Entry 9DMV (electron microscopy, 2.13 A resolution); this record covers chains F and G of the 7 polymer chains in the assembly.

[Chain F]
Molecule: Fab9 heavy chain
Organism: Homo sapiens
Amino-acid sequence (266 residues; numbered 1 to 266; the number before each row is that of its first residue):
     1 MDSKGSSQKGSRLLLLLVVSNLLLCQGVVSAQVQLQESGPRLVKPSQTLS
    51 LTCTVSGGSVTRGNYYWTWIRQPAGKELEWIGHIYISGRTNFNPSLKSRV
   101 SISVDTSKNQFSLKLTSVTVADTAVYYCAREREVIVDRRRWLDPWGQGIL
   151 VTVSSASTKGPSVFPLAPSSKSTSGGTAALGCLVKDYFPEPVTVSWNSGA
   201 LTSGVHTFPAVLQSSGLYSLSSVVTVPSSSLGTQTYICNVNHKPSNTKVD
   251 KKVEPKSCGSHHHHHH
Disordered / not traced: 1-31, 170-175, 256-266
Disulfides: C53-C128, C182-C238

[Chain G]
Molecule: Fab9 light chain
Organism: Homo sapiens
Amino-acid sequence (233 residues; each row starts with the number of its first residue):
     1 MGWSCIILFLVATATGVHSDIVMTQSPSSLSASIGDRVTITCRASHNISR
    51 YLSWFQQRPGKAPKLLIYAASSLQSGVPSRFSGSGSGTDYTLTISNLHPE
   101 DFATYFCQQSYSTPLIFGQGTKVEIKRTVAAPSVFIFPPSDEQLKSGTAS
   151 VVCLLNNFYPREAKVQWKVDNALQSGNSQESVTEQDSKDSTYSLSSTLTL
   201 SKADYEKHKVYACEVTHQGLSSPVTKSFNRGEC
Disordered / not traced: 1-20, 231-233
Disulfides: C42-C107, C153-C213

[Chain F / chain G interface]
Pairs across the interface (65; chain F residue first):
  Q72(F) with Q57(G), hydrogen bond; F106(G)
  E77(F) with Q119(G)
  L78(F) with P63(G), hydrophobic; F117(G)
  W80(F) with P114(G), hydrophobic; L115(G)
  H83(F) with T113(G)
  N91(F) with T113(G)
  N93(F) with P114(G)
  P94(F) with P114(G)
  Y127(F) with Q57(G); K61(G); A62(G), hydrophobic; P63(G)
  E131(F) with S110(G), hydrogen bond; L115(G)
  R138(F) with Y51(G), hydrogen bond (backbone-side chain)
  R139(F) with Y51(G); Y68(G); A69(G); S72(G)
  R140(F) with Y51(G); S110(G), hydrogen bond (side chain-backbone); Y111(G), hydrogen bond (side chain-backbone)
  W141(F) with S53(G); L65(G); Y68(G), hydrophobic
  L142(F) with L65(G); Q108(G)
  D143(F) with Q74(G), hydrogen bond
  W145(F) with F55(G); P63(G), hydrophobic; F117(G), hydrophobic
  G146(F) with A62(G)
  Q147(F) with A62(G)
  F164(F) with S140(G); Q143(G)
  P165(F) with S140(G); E142(G)
  L166(F) with F137(G)
  A167(F) with F137(G)
  P168(F) with F137(G)
  A179(F) with F135(G), hydrophobic; F137(G)
  L180(F) with F137(G), hydrophobic
  L183(F) with S150(G)
  K185(F) with S150(G)
  H206(F) with N156(G); N157(G); D186(G), salt bridge; S193(G)
  F208(F) with L154(G), hydrophobic; S181(G); T183(G); S193(G); L194(G); S195(G)
  P209(F) with S181(G), hydrogen bond (backbone-side chain); V182(G)
  V211(F) with Q179(G)
  L212(F) with Q179(G), hydrogen bond (backbone-side chain)
  Q213(F) with Q179(G)
  V223(F) with L154(G), hydrophobic
  T225(F) with N156(G)
Interface residues without a listed pair, chain F (43 interface residues in all): I70, T177, A178, G181, G204, T207, S221
Interface residues without a listed pair, chain G (44 interface residues in all): G118, S146, V152, E180, K188, T199

[Summary]
43 residues of chain F and 44 residues of chain G are in contact; the contacts include 8 hydrogen bonds and 1
salt bridge. Polar pairs include H206(F)-D186(G), Q72(F)-Q57(G) and E131(F)-S110(G).
Chain F is Fab9 heavy chain and chain G is Fab9 light chain, both from Homo sapiens; the structure, Human
muscle nAChR with fab9-bound, was determined by electron microscopy.
